8A0X - chains A and F of the 6 polymer chains in the assembly; structure by X-ray diffraction, 3.30 A resolution.

== Chain A ==
Name: Antitoxin HigA-2
Organism: Vibrio cholerae
UniProtKB: Q9KMA5 (HIGA2_VIBCH); residue numbers follow UniProt; this construct covers 2-104
Amino-acid sequence (103 residues; row label = number of the first residue in the row):
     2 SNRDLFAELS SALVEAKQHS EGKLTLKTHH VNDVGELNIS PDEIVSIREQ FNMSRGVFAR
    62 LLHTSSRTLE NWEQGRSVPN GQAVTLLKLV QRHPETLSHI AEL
Ion coordination: Mg2+ near Asp-43 (its only coordinating residue here)
Curated features (UniProtKB/Swiss-Prot):
  - DNA-binding region: Arg-56 to Gln-75 (H-T-H motif)

== Chain F ==
Molecule: 31-nt DNA strand
Sequence (31 nucleotides; numbered 1 to 31; the number before each row is that of its first residue):
     1 GGGAAGTGTA CGCACCAAGC GTACAGATGG C
Ion coordination: Mg2+ near DG21 (its only coordinating residue here)

== Interface between chain A and chain F ==
Residue-residue contacts (13):
  Arg-49(A) with DG8(F), salt bridge to the phosphate
  Ser-55(A) with DT7(F), sugar contact; DG8(F), phosphate contact
  Arg-56(A) with DG8(F), hydrogen bond to the phosphate; DT9(F), salt bridge to the phosphate
  Arg-68(A) with DA10(F), base contact
  Glu-71(A) with DT9(F), base contact; DA10(F), hydrogen bond to the base
  Gln-75(A) with DT9(F), hydrogen bond to the phosphate; DA10(F), hydrogen bond to the base
  Arg-77(A) with DC11(F), base contact; DG12(F), hydrogen bond to the base; DC13(F), base contact
Other interface residues (no listed pair), chain A (8 interface residues in all): Gln-83
Other interface residues (no listed pair), chain F (8 interface residues in all): DA18

== Overview ==
Chain A and chain F each contribute 8 residues to their interface; the contacts include 5 hydrogen bonds and 2
salt bridges. Polar contacts include Glu-71(A)/DA10(F), Gln-75(A)/DA10(F) and Arg-77(A)/DG12(F).
Here chain A is Antitoxin HigA-2 (Vibrio cholerae) and chain F is a 31-nt DNA strand. Entry 8A0X (Crystal
structure of the HigB2-HigA2 tetramer in complex with operator DNA) was determined by X-ray diffraction.
